Entry 4LFK (X-ray diffraction, 1.96 A resolution); this record covers chains A and B of the 4 polymer chains in the assembly.

Chain A:
Name: Galactose-6-phosphate isomerase subunit A
From: Lactobacillus rhamnosus
Notes: EC 5.3.1.26
UniProtKB: C7TGZ6 (C7TGZ6_LACRL); numbering as in UniProt (aligned over 1-142)
Amino-acid sequence (162 residues; row label = number of the first residue in the row; numbers below 1 keep their minus sign (Met-19 is residue -19)):
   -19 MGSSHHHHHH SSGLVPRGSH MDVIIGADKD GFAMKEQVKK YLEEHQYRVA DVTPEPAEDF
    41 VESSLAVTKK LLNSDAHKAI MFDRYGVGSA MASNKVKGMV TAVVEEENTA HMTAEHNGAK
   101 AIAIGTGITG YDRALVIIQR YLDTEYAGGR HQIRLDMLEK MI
Not modelled in the structure: -19 to 0
Sequence notes: expression tag (-19 to 0)
From the paper describing this entry:
  - higher-order assembly contacts with a neighbouring Galactose-6-phosphate isomerase subunit B: Val67, Met71, Asn74, Val83, Glu85, Glu86, Thr89, Met92, Thr93, Ile133, Met137, Leu138, Met141
  - mutagenesis - H96A (25-fold), N97A: decreased catalytic activity
  - catalytic residues: His96 (proposed by the authors, not directly observed)

Chain B:
Name: Galactose-6-phosphate isomerase subunit B
From: Lactobacillus rhamnosus
Notes: EC 5.3.1.26
UniProtKB: C7TGZ5 (C7TGZ5_LACRL); residues 1-172 here = UniProt positions 1-172
Amino-acid sequence (172 residues; numbered 1 to 172; the number before each row is that of its first residue):
     1 MIIAIGNDHI VTMQKIEISN MLKDMGYTVI DEGTYDTHRT HYPIYGKKVA EDVADGRADL
    61 GIVMCGTGIG ISTAADKNEG IRAAMCDDVT SAVYAREQLN ANVLGIGGAV VGVHLIQDIV
   121 KAYLDATYKE TPENKKLIDK IDNIAKPNPD QKDNPHFFDA ELEKWAEGVY HD
From the paper describing this entry:
  - higher-order assembly contacts with a neighbouring Galactose-6-phosphate isomerase subunit A: Tyr42, Pro43, Ile44, Thr67, Ile69, Ser72, Thr73, Asp76, Met85, Asp87, Asp88, Thr90, Ser91, Leu99, Val110, Ile141, Phe157, Phe158, Leu162, Trp165, Tyr170
  - mutagenesis - T67A (20-fold): decreased catalytic activity
  - mutagenesis - D8N, H9A, C65A: abolished catalytic activity
  - catalytic residues: Cys65, Thr67 (citing earlier work)

Interface between chain A and chain B:
Contacting residue pairs (93):
  Glu38(A) - Lys136(B)  salt bridge
  Glu38(A) - Lys140(B)  salt bridge
  Asp39(A) - Leu137(B)
  Asp39(A) - Lys140(B)  salt bridge
  Phe40(A) - Tyr94(B)
  Phe40(A) - Leu99(B)  hydrophobic
  Phe40(A) - Ile141(B)  hydrophobic
  Val41(A) - Ile141(B)  hydrophobic
  Glu42(A) - Lys140(B)  salt bridge
  Leu45(A) - Ile144(B)  hydrophobic
  Tyr65(A) - Thr90(B)
  Tyr65(A) - Tyr94(B)  hydrophobic
  Val67(A) - Ala84(B)  hydrophobic
  Val67(A) - Met85(B)
  Val67(A) - Cys86(B)  hydrophobic
  Val67(A) - Ser91(B)
  Met71(A) - Asp76(B)
  Met71(A) - Arg82(B)
  Met71(A) - Ala83(B)
  Met71(A) - Ala84(B)  hydrophobic
  Met71(A) - Leu99(B)  hydrophobic
  Met71(A) - Ala101(B)  hydrophobic
  Met71(A) - Ile141(B)  hydrophobic
  Ala72(A) - Ile144(B)
  Asn74(A) - Thr73(B)
  Asn74(A) - Asp76(B)
  Asn74(A) - Lys77(B)  hydrogen bond (backbone-side chain)
  Lys75(A) - Asp76(B)  hydrogen bond (side chain-backbone)
  Lys75(A) - Asn78(B)  hydrogen bond (side chain-backbone)
  Lys75(A) - Ile81(B)  hydrogen bond (side chain-backbone)
  Lys75(A) - Ile141(B)
  Lys75(A) - Ile144(B)
  Lys75(A) - Ala145(B)
  Val76(A) - Lys77(B)  hydrogen bond (backbone-side chain)
  Met79(A) - Lys77(B)  hydrogen bond (backbone-side chain)
  Thr81(A) - Thr73(B)
  Ala82(A) - Ile69(B)  hydrophobic
  Val83(A) - Ile69(B)
  Val83(A) - Met85(B)
  Glu85(A) - Asp87(B)
  Glu85(A) - Asp88(B)
  Glu86(A) - Asp87(B)
  Glu86(A) - Val110(B)
  Asn88(A) - Val110(B)
  Thr89(A) - Thr67(B)
  Thr89(A) - Ile69(B)
  Thr89(A) - Val110(B)
  Thr93(A) - Ile69(B)
  Asn97(A) - Tyr42(B)  hydrogen bond
  Asn97(A) - Ile69(B)
  Asn97(A) - Gly70(B)
  Ile108(A) - Asp88(B)
  Ile108(A) - Thr90(B)
  Gly129(A) - Tyr170(B)
  Gly129(A) - His171(B)
  Gly129(A) - Asp172(B)
  Arg130(A) - Arg39(B)
  Arg130(A) - Trp165(B)
  Arg130(A) - Tyr170(B)  hydrogen bond (backbone-backbone)
  Arg130(A) - Asp172(B)  salt bridge
  Gln132(A) - Tyr170(B)
  Ile133(A) - His41(B)
  Ile133(A) - Glu161(B)
  Ile133(A) - Trp165(B)  hydrophobic
  Ile133(A) - Tyr170(B)
  Arg134(A) - Arg39(B)
  Arg134(A) - Thr40(B)  hydrogen bond (side chain-backbone)
  Arg134(A) - His41(B)  hydrogen bond
  Arg134(A) - Tyr42(B)
  Arg134(A) - Pro43(B)
  Asp136(A) - Tyr170(B)  hydrogen bond
  Met137(A) - His41(B)
  Met137(A) - Pro43(B)  hydrophobic
  Met137(A) - Phe158(B)
  Met137(A) - Leu162(B)  hydrophobic
  Leu138(A) - Tyr42(B)
  Leu138(A) - Ala74(B)  hydrophobic
  Leu138(A) - Lys77(B)
  Lys140(A) - Phe157(B)  hydrogen bond (side chain-backbone)
  Lys140(A) - Ala160(B)
  Lys140(A) - Glu161(B)  salt bridge
  Met141(A) - Ala74(B)
  Met141(A) - Lys77(B)
  Met141(A) - Asn78(B)
  Met141(A) - Gln151(B)
  Met141(A) - Phe158(B)  hydrophobic
  Ile142(A) - Lys77(B)
  Ile142(A) - Asn78(B)
  Ile142(A) - Glu79(B)
  Ile142(A) - Ala145(B)
  Ile142(A) - Lys146(B)
  Ile142(A) - Asn148(B)
  Ile142(A) - Gln151(B)
Also at the interface, not in a pair above, chain A (41 interface residues in all): Gly68, Ala70, Gly78, Met92, Gly128, Leu135
Also at the interface, not in a pair above, chain B (52 interface residues in all): His9, Ile44, Lys47, Ala95, Pro147, Lys164

Overview:
Chain A and chain B form an interface of 41 and 52 residues respectively, with 12 hydrogen bonds and 6 salt
bridges. Among the polar pairs are Glu38(A)-Lys136(B), Glu38(A)-Lys140(B) and Asp39(A)-Lys140(B). From the
paper: catalytic residues His96(A) and Cys65(B) among others; D8N, H9A and C65A of chain B abolish catalytic
activity; 6 substitutions were tested in all.
Here chain A is Galactose-6-phosphate isomerase subunit A and chain B is Galactose-6-phosphate isomerase
subunit B, both from Lactobacillus rhamnosus. Entry 4LFK (Crystal Structure of D-galactose-6-phosphate
isomerase in a substrate-free form) was determined by X-ray diffraction together with 4LFL and 4LFM from the
same study.
